Entry 7FGR (X-ray diffraction, 2.20 A resolution); this record covers chains H and L of the 3 polymer chains in the assembly.

== Chain H ==
Molecule: Fab Heavy Chain
From: Mus musculus
Notes: antibody fragment or engineered binder
Chain sequence (219 residues; each row starts with the number of its first residue):
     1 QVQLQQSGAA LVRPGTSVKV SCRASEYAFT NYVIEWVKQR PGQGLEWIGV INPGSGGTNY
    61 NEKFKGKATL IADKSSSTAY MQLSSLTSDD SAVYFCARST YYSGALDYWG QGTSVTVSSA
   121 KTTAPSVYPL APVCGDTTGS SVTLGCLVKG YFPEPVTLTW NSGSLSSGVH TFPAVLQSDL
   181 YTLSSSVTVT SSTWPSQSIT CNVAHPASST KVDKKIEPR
Not modelled in the structure: 135-139
Disulfides: Cys-22/Cys-96, Cys-146/Cys-201

== Chain L ==
Molecule: Fab Light Chain
From: Mus musculus
Notes: antibody fragment or engineered binder
Chain sequence (217 residues; each row starts with the number of its first residue):
     1 QLVLTQSSSA SFSLGASAKL TCTLSSQHST YTIEWYQQQP LKPPKYVMEL KKDGSHSTGD
    61 GIPDRFSGSS SGADRYLSIS NIQPEDEAIY ICGVGDTIKE QFVYVFGGGT KVTVLGQPKS
   121 TPTLTVFPPS SEELKENKAT LVCLISNFSP SGVTVAWKAN GTPITQGVDT SNPTKEGNKF
   181 MASSFLHLTS DQWRSHNSFT CQVTHEGDTV EKSLSPA
Disulfides: Cys-22/Cys-92, Cys-143/Cys-201

== How chain H and chain L interact ==
Pairs across the interface (82; chain H residue first):
  Val-37(H) / Phe-106(L)  hydrophobic
  Gln-39(H) / Gln-38(L)  hydrogen bond
  Gln-43(H) / Ser-8(L)
  Gln-43(H) / Ile-89(L)
  Gln-43(H) / Gly-108(L)  hydrogen bond (side chain-backbone)
  Gln-43(H) / Gly-109(L)  hydrogen bond (side chain-backbone)
  Gln-43(H) / Lys-111(L)
  Gly-44(H) / Gln-38(L)  hydrogen bond (backbone-side chain)
  Leu-45(H) / Gln-38(L)
  Leu-45(H) / Pro-44(L)  hydrophobic
  Leu-45(H) / Ile-91(L)  hydrophobic
  Leu-45(H) / Phe-106(L)
  Trp-47(H) / Phe-102(L)
  Trp-47(H) / Val-103(L)  hydrophobic
  Trp-47(H) / Tyr-104(L)
  Trp-47(H) / Phe-106(L)
  Asn-59(H) / Glu-100(L)
  Asn-59(H) / Gln-101(L)
  Asn-59(H) / Phe-102(L)  hydrogen bond (side chain-backbone)
  Lys-65(H) / Gln-101(L)  hydrogen bond
  Phe-95(H) / Pro-43(L)  hydrophobic
  Phe-95(H) / Pro-44(L)
  Ser-103(H) / Glu-49(L)
  Gly-104(H) / Glu-34(L)
  Gly-104(H) / Tyr-36(L)  hydrogen bond (backbone-side chain)
  Gly-104(H) / Glu-49(L)
  Gly-104(H) / Tyr-104(L)  hydrogen bond (backbone-side chain)
  Ala-105(H) / Glu-34(L)
  Ala-105(H) / Tyr-36(L)
  Ala-105(H) / Tyr-46(L)  hydrophobic
  Ala-105(H) / Glu-49(L)
  Leu-106(H) / Tyr-36(L)  hydrogen bond (backbone-side chain)
  Leu-106(H) / Tyr-46(L)
  Asp-107(H) / Tyr-46(L)
  Tyr-108(H) / Asp-60(L)  hydrogen bond
  Trp-109(H) / Pro-44(L)
  Gly-110(H) / Pro-43(L)
  Tyr-128(H) / Ser-130(L)
  Tyr-128(H) / Glu-132(L)
  Tyr-128(H) / Glu-133(L)
  Tyr-128(H) / Glu-136(L)  hydrogen bond
  Pro-129(H) / Ser-130(L)
  Pro-129(H) / Glu-132(L)
  Leu-130(H) / Phe-127(L)  hydrophobic
  Leu-130(H) / Pro-128(L)
  Ala-131(H) / Phe-127(L)
  Val-133(H) / Val-126(L)
  Val-133(H) / Phe-127(L)  hydrophobic
  Thr-143(H) / Phe-127(L)
  Leu-144(H) / Phe-127(L)
  Gly-145(H) / Phe-127(L)
  Leu-147(H) / Thr-140(L)
  Leu-147(H) / Val-142(L)  hydrophobic
  Leu-147(H) / Phe-185(L)  hydrophobic
  Lys-149(H) / Glu-133(L)  salt bridge
  Lys-149(H) / Lys-138(L)
  Lys-149(H) / Thr-140(L)
  Thr-171(H) / Met-181(L)
  Phe-172(H) / Leu-144(L)  hydrophobic
  Phe-172(H) / Ile-145(L)
  Phe-172(H) / Ser-146(L)
  Phe-172(H) / Met-181(L)  hydrophobic
  Phe-172(H) / Ala-182(L)
  Pro-173(H) / Ser-171(L)
  Pro-173(H) / Asn-172(L)
  Pro-173(H) / Thr-174(L)
  Pro-173(H) / Met-181(L)
  Pro-173(H) / Ala-182(L)
  Pro-173(H) / Ser-183(L)  hydrogen bond (backbone-side chain)
  Ala-174(H) / Ser-171(L)
  Val-175(H) / Asp-169(L)
  Val-175(H) / Thr-170(L)
  Val-175(H) / Ser-171(L)
  Val-175(H) / Ser-183(L)
  Val-175(H) / Phe-185(L)  hydrophobic
  Gln-177(H) / Asp-169(L)
  Leu-183(H) / Phe-185(L)
  Ser-184(H) / Val-142(L)
  Ser-184(H) / Leu-144(L)
  Ser-184(H) / Phe-185(L)
  Lys-214(H) / Glu-132(L)  salt bridge
  Arg-219(H) / Pro-128(L)
Other interface residues (no listed pair), chain H (44 interface residues in all): Glu-35, Glu-46, Val-50, Tyr-60, His-170, Thr-182, Ser-186
Other interface residues (no listed pair), chain L (45 interface residues in all): Thr-110, Thr-125, Glu-176

== Summary ==
44 residues of chain H face 45 of chain L across their interface, with 12 hydrogen bonds and 2 salt bridges.
Among the polar pairs are Lys-149(H)/Glu-133(L), Lys-214(H)/Glu-132(L) and Gln-39(H)/Gln-38(L).
Here chain H is Fab Heavy Chain and chain L is Fab Light Chain, both from Mus musculus. Entry 7FGR (The
cross-reaction complex structure with VQIFNK peptide and the tau antibody's Fab domain) was determined by
X-ray diffraction.
